3HKD - chains B and E of the 5 polymer chains in the assembly; structure by X-ray diffraction, 3.70 A resolution.

== Chain B ==
Protein: Tubulin beta chain
Source organism: Ovis aries
Sequence (445 residues; row label = number of the first residue in the row; note: 10 numbers in that range are skipped by the numbering (no residue carries them; nothing is unmodelled there)):
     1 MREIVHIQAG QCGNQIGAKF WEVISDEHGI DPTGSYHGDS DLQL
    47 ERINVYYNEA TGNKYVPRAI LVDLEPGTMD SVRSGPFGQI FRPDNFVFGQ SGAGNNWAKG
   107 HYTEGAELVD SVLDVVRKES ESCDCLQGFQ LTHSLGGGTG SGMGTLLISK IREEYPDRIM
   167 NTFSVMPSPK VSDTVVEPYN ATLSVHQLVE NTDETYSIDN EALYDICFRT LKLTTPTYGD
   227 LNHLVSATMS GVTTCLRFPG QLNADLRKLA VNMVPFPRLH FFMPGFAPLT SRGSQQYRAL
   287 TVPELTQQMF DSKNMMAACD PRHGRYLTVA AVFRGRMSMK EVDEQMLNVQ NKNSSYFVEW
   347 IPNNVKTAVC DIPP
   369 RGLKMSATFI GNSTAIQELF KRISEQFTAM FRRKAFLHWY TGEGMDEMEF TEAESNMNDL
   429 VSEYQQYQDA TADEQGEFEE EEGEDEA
Disordered / not traced: 1, 278-285, 440-455
Ligand contacts:
  - GDP (guanosine-5'-diphosphate): G10, Q11, C12, Q15, I16, N101, S140, G142, G143, G144, T145, G146, P173, V177, S178, D179, E183, N206, Y224, L227, N228
  - N16 ((3Z,5S)-5-benzyl-3-[1-(phenylamino)ethylidene]pyrrolidine-2,4-dione): Y52, Q136, N167, F169, E200, Y202, V238, T239, C241, L242, L248, L252, L255, M259, A316, A317, V318, K352, T353, A354, I378

== Chain E ==
Protein: Stathmin-4
Source organism: Rattus norvegicus
Notes: fragment: RB3 stathmin-like domain
Reference sequence: P63043 (STMN4_RAT); residues 5-145 here correspond to UniProt positions 49-189 (UniProt number = residue number + 44)
Sequence (142 residues; row label = number of the first residue in the row):
     4 ADMEVIELNK CTSGQSFEVI LKPPSFDGVP EFNASLPRRR DPSLEEIQKK LEAAEERRKY
    64 QEAELLKHLA EKREHEREVI QKAIEENNNF IKMAKEKLAQ KMESNKENRE AHLAAMLERL
   124 QEKDKHAEEV RKNKELKEEA SR
Disordered / not traced: 31-44, 141-145
Differences from the reference sequence: expression tag (4)
UniProt features mapped onto this chain:
  - modified residue: S46 (Phosphoserine)

== Interface between chain B and chain E ==
Contacting residue pairs - 15 pairs, chain B then chain E:
  H107(B) - E79(E)  salt bridge
  Y108(B) - H78(E)
  Y108(B) - E79(E)
  Y108(B) - V82(E)  hydrophobic
  L152(B) - R76(E)
  L152(B) - E79(E)
  S155(B) - R76(E)  hydrogen bond (backbone-side chain)
  K156(B) - R76(E)
  E159(B) - L72(E)
  E159(B) - R76(E)  salt bridge
  T409(B) - E89(E)
  E411(B) - A86(E)
  G412(B) - V82(E)
  G412(B) - A86(E)
  E417(B) - H78(E)  salt bridge
Also at the interface, not in a pair above, chain B (15 interface residues in all): T109, Q193, E196, N197, G410
Also at the interface, not in a pair above, chain E (10 interface residues in all): L69, K75, I83

== Summary ==
15 residues of chain B and 10 residues of chain E are in contact, with 1 hydrogen bond and 3 salt bridges.
Polar pairs include H107(B)-E79(E), E159(B)-R76(E) and E417(B)-H78(E). Bound to chain B: GDP and compound N16.
Chain B is Tubulin beta chain (Ovis aries) and chain E is Stathmin-4 (Rattus norvegicus); the structure,
Tubulin-TN16 : RB3 stathmin-like domain complex, was determined by X-ray diffraction, deposited together with
3HKB, 3HKC and 3HKE.
